Entry 2HWZ (X-ray diffraction, 1.80 A resolution); this record covers chains L and H.

Chain L:
Name: Immunoglobulin Fab light chain
Organism: Homo sapiens, Mus musculus
Notes: antibody fragment or engineered binder
Chain sequence (213 residues; each row starts with the number of its first residue; note: 1 number in that range is skipped by the numbering (no residue carries it; nothing is unmodelled there)):
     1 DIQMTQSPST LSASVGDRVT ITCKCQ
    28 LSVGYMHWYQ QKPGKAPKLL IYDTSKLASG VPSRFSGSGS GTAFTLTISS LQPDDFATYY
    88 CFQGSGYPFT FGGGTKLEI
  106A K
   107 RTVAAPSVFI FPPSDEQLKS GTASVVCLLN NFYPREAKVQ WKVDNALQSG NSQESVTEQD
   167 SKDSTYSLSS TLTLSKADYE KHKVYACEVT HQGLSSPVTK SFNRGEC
Not modelled in the structure: 1-3
Disulfide bonds: Cys-23/Cys-88, Cys-133/Cys-193

Chain H:
Name: Immunoglobulin Fab heavy chain
Organism: Homo sapiens, Mus musculus
Notes: antibody fragment or engineered binder
Chain sequence (227 residues; each row starts with the number of its first residue; a row labelled like 27A-27B holds insertion residues (27A, then the next letters in order)):
     1 QVTLRESGPA LVKPTQTLTL TCTFSGF
27A-27B SL
    28 STSGMSVGWI RQPPGKALEW LADIWWDDKK DYNPSLKSRL TISKDTSANQ VVLK
81A-81B VT
    82 N
   82A M
    83 DPADTATYYC ARSMITNW
100A-100B YF
   101 DVWGAGTTVT VSSASTKGPS VFPLAPSSAA AAGGTAALGC LVKDYFPEPV TVSWNSGALT
   161 SGVHTFPAVL QSSGLYSLSS VVTVPSSSLG TQTYICNVNH KPSNTKVDKR VEPKSCDKTH
Disulfide bonds: Cys-22/Cys-92, Cys-140/Cys-196

Chain L / chain H interface:
Inter-chain disulfides: Cys-213(L)/Cys-216(H)
Pairs across the interface - 73 pairs, chain L then chain H:
  Tyr-32(L) / Tyr-100A(H)
  His-34(L) / Trp-100(H)
  His-34(L) / Tyr-100A(H)  hydrogen bond (side chain-backbone)
  Tyr-36(L) / Tyr-100A(H)  hydrogen bond (side chain-backbone)
  Tyr-36(L) / Phe-100B(H)
  Gln-38(L) / Gln-39(H)  hydrogen bond
  Gln-38(L) / Tyr-91(H)
  Lys-42(L) / Tyr-91(H)
  Ala-43(L) / Tyr-91(H)  hydrophobic
  Ala-43(L) / Trp-103(H)  hydrophobic
  Ala-43(L) / Gly-104(H)
  Pro-44(L) / Leu-45(H)  hydrophobic
  Pro-44(L) / Trp-103(H)  hydrogen bond (backbone-side chain)
  Leu-46(L) / Tyr-100A(H)
  Leu-46(L) / Phe-100B(H)
  Leu-46(L) / Asp-101(H)
  Tyr-49(L) / Asn-99(H)
  Tyr-49(L) / Trp-100(H)
  Tyr-87(L) / Gln-39(H)  hydrogen bond
  Tyr-87(L) / Lys-43(H)
  Tyr-87(L) / Ala-44(H)  hydrophobic
  Tyr-87(L) / Leu-45(H)  hydrophobic
  Phe-89(L) / Tyr-100A(H)  hydrophobic
  Phe-89(L) / Phe-100B(H)  hydrophobic
  Gly-91(L) / Tyr-100A(H)  hydrogen bond (backbone-side chain)
  Tyr-94(L) / Asp-58(H)  hydrogen bond
  Phe-96(L) / Trp-47(H)  hydrophobic
  Phe-96(L) / Asp-58(H)
  Phe-96(L) / Tyr-100A(H)
  Phe-98(L) / Ile-37(H)  hydrophobic
  Phe-98(L) / Leu-45(H)
  Phe-98(L) / Trp-47(H)
  Phe-98(L) / Phe-100B(H)  hydrophobic
  Gly-99(L) / Ala-44(H)
  Gly-100(L) / Ala-44(H)
  Phe-115(L) / Ala-137(H)  hydrophobic
  Phe-117(L) / Leu-124(H)  hydrophobic
  Phe-117(L) / Ala-125(H)
  Phe-117(L) / Ala-137(H)
  Ser-120(L) / Phe-122(H)
  Ser-120(L) / Pro-123(H)
  Asp-121(L) / Lys-214(H)  salt bridge
  Glu-122(L) / Val-121(H)
  Glu-122(L) / Phe-122(H)
  Glu-122(L) / Pro-123(H)
  Glu-122(L) / Lys-209(H)  salt bridge
  Gln-123(L) / Phe-122(H)
  Gln-123(L) / Lys-143(H)
  Ser-130(L) / Leu-141(H)
  Ser-130(L) / Lys-143(H)
  Val-132(L) / Leu-124(H)  hydrophobic
  Leu-134(L) / Phe-166(H)  hydrophobic
  Leu-134(L) / Val-181(H)  hydrophobic
  Asn-136(L) / His-164(H)  hydrogen bond
  Asn-136(L) / Thr-183(H)
  Asn-137(L) / His-164(H)  hydrogen bond
  Gln-159(L) / Val-169(H)
  Gln-159(L) / Leu-170(H)  hydrogen bond (side chain-backbone)
  Gln-159(L) / Gln-171(H)
  Glu-160(L) / Val-169(H)
  Ser-161(L) / Phe-166(H)
  Ser-161(L) / Pro-167(H)  hydrogen bond (side chain-backbone)
  Ser-161(L) / Val-169(H)
  Val-162(L) / Pro-167(H)
  Thr-163(L) / Phe-166(H)
  Ser-173(L) / His-164(H)
  Ser-173(L) / Phe-166(H)
  Leu-174(L) / Phe-166(H)
  Ser-175(L) / Phe-166(H)
  Glu-212(L) / Lys-218(H)
  Cys-213(L) / Lys-214(H)  hydrogen bond (backbone-side chain)
  Cys-213(L) / Cys-216(H)  disulfide
  Cys-213(L) / Asp-217(H)  hydrogen bond (backbone-backbone)
Other interface residues (no listed pair), chain L (40 interface residues in all): Gly-41, Pro-95
Other interface residues (no listed pair), chain H (44 interface residues in all): Glu-46, Asp-50, Lys-56, Pro-61, Thr-135, Leu-138, Ser-179, Ser-215

In short:
40 residues of chain L and 44 residues of chain H are in contact; the contacts include 1 disulfide bond, 13
hydrogen bonds and 2 salt bridges. Among the polar pairs are Asp-121(L)/Lys-214(H), Glu-122(L)/Lys-209(H) and
His-34(L)/Tyr-100A(H).
Here chain L is Immunoglobulin Fab light chain and chain H is Immunoglobulin Fab heavy chain, both from Homo
sapiens, Mus musculus. Entry 2HWZ (Fab fragment of Humanized anti-viral antibody MEDI-493 (Synagis TM)) was
determined by X-ray diffraction.
